PDB entry 5FOJ | electron microscopy, 2.80 A resolution | chains A and B

# Chain A
Molecule: Nanobody
From: Camelus dromedarius
Notes: antibody fragment or engineered binder
Amino-acid sequence (137 residues; each row starts with the number of its first residue):
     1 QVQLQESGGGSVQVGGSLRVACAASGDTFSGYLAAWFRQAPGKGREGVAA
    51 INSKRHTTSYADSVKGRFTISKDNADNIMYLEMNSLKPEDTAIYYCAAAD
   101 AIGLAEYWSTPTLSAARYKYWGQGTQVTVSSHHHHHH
Unresolved in the structure: 131-137

# Chain B
Molecule: RNA2 polyprotein
From: Grapevine fanleaf virus
Reference sequence: P18474 (POL2_GFLV); residues 1-504 here correspond to UniProt positions 606-1109 (UniProt number = residue number + 605)
Amino-acid sequence (504 residues; each row starts with the number of its first residue):
     1 GLAGRGVIYIPKDCQANRYLGTLNIRDMISDFKGVQYEKWITAGLVMPTF
    51 KIVIRLPANAFTGLTWVMSFDAYNRITSRITASADPVYTLSVPHWLIHHK
   101 LGTFSCEIDYGELCGHAMWFKSTTFESPRLHFTCLTGNNKELAADWQAVV
   151 ELYAELEEATSFLGKPTLVFDPGVFNGKFQFLTCPPIFFDLTAVTALRSA
   201 GLTLGQVPMVGTTKVYNLNSTLVSCVLGMGGTVRGRVHICAPIFYSIVLW
   251 VVSEWNGTTMDWNELFKYPGVYVEEDGSFEVKIRSPYHRTPARLLAGQSQ
   301 RDMSSLNFYAIAGPIAPSGETAQLPIVVQIDEIVRPDLSLPSFEDDYFVW
   351 VDFSEFTLDKEEIEIGSRFFDFTSNTCRVSMGENPFAAMIACHGLHSGVL
   401 DLKLQWSLNTEFGKSSGSVTITKLVGDKAMGLDGPSHVFAIQKLEGTTEL
   451 LVGNFAGANPNTRFSLYSRWMAIKLDQAKSIKVLRVLCKPRPGFSFYGRT
   501 SFPV
Disulfides: Cys14-Cys134
What the authors report for this chain:
  - conformationally variable residues (loop rearrangement, side-chain flip): Phe370 to Asn375
  - mutagenesis - Y216H: decreased binding to Nanobody (chain A)

# Interface between chain A and chain B
Pairs across the interface (26; chain A residue first):
  Tyr32(A) with Thr212(B), hydrogen bond
  Lys54(A) with Arg79(B); Val504(B), hydrogen bond (side chain-backbone)
  Arg55(A) with Asp371(B), salt bridge; Thr373(B), hydrogen bond
  Lys65(A) with Asn375(B)
  Asp100(A) with Gly211(B); Thr212(B), hydrogen bond
  Ala101(A) with Lys214(B), hydrogen bond (backbone-side chain)
  Ile102(A) with Lys214(B), hydrogen bond (backbone-side chain); Val504(B)
  Gly103(A) with Lys214(B); Val504(B)
  Leu104(A) with Tyr216(B), hydrogen bond (backbone-side chain); Ala387(B); Ala391(B), hydrophobic; Phe502(B), hydrophobic
  Ala105(A) with Glu383(B)
  Tyr107(A) with Phe502(B), hydrophobic; Val504(B)
  Trp108(A) with Phe370(B), hydrophobic
  Ser109(A) with Val379(B); Ser380(B); Met381(B), hydrogen bond (side chain-backbone)
  Thr110(A) with Arg378(B); Val379(B), hydrogen bond (side chain-backbone)
Interface residues without a listed pair, chain A (15 interface residues in all): Thr58
Interface residues without a listed pair, chain B (23 interface residues in all): Thr213, Phe372, Ser374, Cys377, Gly382
Interface features reported in the paper:
  - residue pairs: Tyr32(A)-Thr212(B), Lys54(A)-Val504(B), Arg55(A)-Asp371(B) (salt bridge), Arg55(A)-Thr373(B) (hydrogen bond), Thr58(A)-Asn375(B), Lys65(A)-Asn375(B), Asp100(A)-Thr212(B), Ala101(A)-Lys214(B) (backbone contact), Ile102(A)-Lys214(B) (backbone contact), Leu104(A)-Tyr216(B) (hydrophobic contact), Tyr107(A)-Phe502(B) (hydrophobic contact), Trp108(A)-Met381(B), Trp108(A)-Phe370(B) (pi stacking), Ser109(A)-Ser380(B) (backbone contact), Thr110(A)-Val379(B) (backbone contact), Phe502(B)-Leu104(A) (hydrophobic contact), Phe502(B)-Trp108(A) (hydrophobic contact), Val504(B)-Tyr107(A) (hydrophobic contact)
  - epitope / paratope residues, chain A: Tyr32(A), Lys54(A), Arg55(A), Thr58(A), Lys65(A), Asp100(A), Ala101(A), Ile102(A), Leu104(A), Tyr107(A), Trp108(A), Ser109(A), Thr110(A)
  - epitope / paratope residues, chain B: Thr212(B), Lys214(B), Tyr216(B), Phe370(B), Asp371(B), Thr373(B), Asn375(B), Val379(B), Ser380(B), Met381(B), Phe502(B), Val504(B)

# Overview
15 residues of chain A and 23 residues of chain B are in contact; the contacts include 9 hydrogen bonds and 1
salt bridge. Among the polar pairs are Arg55(A)-Asp371(B), Tyr32(A)-Thr212(B) and Lys54(A)-Val504(B). The
paper describes contacts between Tyr32(A) and Thr212(B), Lys54(A) and Val504(B) and Thr58(A) and Asn375(B)
among others; a salt bridge between Arg55(A) and Asp371(B); a hydrogen bond between Arg55(A) and Thr373(B).
From the paper: Y216H of chain B reduces binding to Nanobody (chain A); epitope/paratope residues Tyr32(A),
Lys54(A) and Thr212(B) among others.
Chain A is Nanobody (Camelus dromedarius) and chain B is RNA2 polyprotein (Grapevine fanleaf virus); the
structure, Cryo electron microscopy structure of Grapevine Fanleaf Virus complex with Nanobody, was determined
by electron microscopy.
